PDB entry 1WKO | X-ray diffraction, 1.80 A resolution | chain A

[Chain A]
Protein: TERMINAL FLOWER 1 protein
Source organism: Arabidopsis thaliana
UniProtKB: P93003 (TFL1_ARATH); residue numbers follow UniProt; this construct covers 1-177
Chain sequence (180 residues; row label = number of the first residue in the row; numbers below 1 keep their minus sign (Gly-2 is residue -2)):
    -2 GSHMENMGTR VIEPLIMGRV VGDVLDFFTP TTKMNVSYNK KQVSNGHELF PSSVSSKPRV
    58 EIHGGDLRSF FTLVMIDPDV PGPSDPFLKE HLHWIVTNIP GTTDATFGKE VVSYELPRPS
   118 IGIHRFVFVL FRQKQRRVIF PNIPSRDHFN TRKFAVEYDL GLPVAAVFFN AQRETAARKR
Unresolved in the structure: -2 to 6, 172-177
Construct notes: cloning artifact (-2 to 0)
Swiss-Prot annotation at these positions:
  - mutagenesis: Thr69 (T69I: In tfl1-14; early-flowering and terminal inflorescence), Glu87 (E87K: In tfl1-13; early-flowering and terminal inflorescence), His88 (H88Y: Early-flowering and terminal inflorescence), Gly98 (G98S: In tfl1-11; early-flowering and terminal inflorescence), Gly105 (G105D: In tfl1-1; early-flowering and terminal inflorescence), Leu113 (L113N: No effect on terminal flower formation), Phe123 (F123V: Early-flowering and terminal inflorescence)
What the authors report for this chain:
  - contacts within the chain: His88-Asp144 (hydrogen bond)
  - specificity-determining residues: Asp144 (by similarity / conservation)
  - specificity-determining residues: His88 (citing earlier work)
  - conformationally variable residues (loop rearrangement): His60 to Ser66, Phe128 to His145

[Overview]
UniProt lists 7 mutagenesis sites. From the paper: specificity determinants Asp144 and His88; conformational
variability at His60 and Phe128.
Chain A is TERMINAL FLOWER 1 protein (Arabidopsis thaliana); the structure, Terminal flower 1 (tfl1) from
arabidopsis thaliana, was determined by X-ray diffraction, deposited together with 1WKP.
